Entry 7X1X (X-ray diffraction, 2.77 A resolution); this record covers chains A and B.

# Chain A (and B)
Protein: 4,5-dihydroxyphthalate dehydrogenase
Organism: Comamonas testosteroni KF-1
Notes: chain B of this document is another copy of the same molecule, construct and numbering; everything in this record applies to it too
Chain sequence (392 residues; each row starts with the number of its first residue):
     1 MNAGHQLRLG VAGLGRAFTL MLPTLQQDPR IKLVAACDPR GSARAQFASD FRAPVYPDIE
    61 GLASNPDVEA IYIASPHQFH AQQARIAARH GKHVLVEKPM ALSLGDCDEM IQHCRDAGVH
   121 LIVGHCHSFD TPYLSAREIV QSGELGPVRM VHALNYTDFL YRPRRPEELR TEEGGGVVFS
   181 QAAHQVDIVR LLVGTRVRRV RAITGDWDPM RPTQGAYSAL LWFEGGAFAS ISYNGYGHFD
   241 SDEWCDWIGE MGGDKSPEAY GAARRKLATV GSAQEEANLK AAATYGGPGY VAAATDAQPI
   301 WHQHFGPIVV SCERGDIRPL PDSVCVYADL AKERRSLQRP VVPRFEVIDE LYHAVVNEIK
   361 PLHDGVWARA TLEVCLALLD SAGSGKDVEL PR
Not modelled in the structure: 1-3, 164-173, 258-297, 392
Ligand contacts: NAD (nicotinamide-adenine-dinucleotide): Ala12, Gly13, Leu14, Gly15, Arg16, Ala17, Leu20, Cys37, Asp38, Pro39, Arg40, Ala74, Ser75, Pro76, His77, Phe79, His80, Gln83, Glu97, Lys98, Pro99, His125, His184, Arg344

# Interface between chain A and chain B
Contacting residue pairs (75):
  Arg149(A) - Trp207(B)
  Met150(A) - Tyr156(B)
  Met150(A) - Ala216(B)  hydrophobic
  Met150(A) - Ser218(B)
  Met150(A) - Asn234(B)
  His152(A) - His152(B)  hydrogen bond
  His152(A) - Leu154(B)
  His152(A) - Tyr156(B)
  His152(A) - Ser232(B)  hydrogen bond
  Leu154(A) - His152(B)
  Leu154(A) - Leu154(B)  hydrophobic
  Tyr156(A) - Met150(B)
  Tyr156(A) - His152(B)
  Tyr156(A) - Val309(B)  hydrophobic
  Arg201(A) - Arg201(B)
  Arg201(A) - Leu220(B)
  Arg201(A) - Trp222(B)
  Arg201(A) - Asp387(B)  salt bridge
  Ile203(A) - Trp222(B)
  Ile203(A) - Phe228(B)  hydrophobic
  Trp207(A) - Arg149(B)
  Trp207(A) - Glu313(B)
  Ala216(A) - Met150(B)  hydrophobic
  Tyr217(A) - Met150(B)
  Ser218(A) - Met150(B)
  Ser218(A) - Leu220(B)
  Ser218(A) - Phe228(B)
  Ser218(A) - Ser230(B)
  Leu220(A) - Arg201(B)
  Leu220(A) - Ser218(B)
  Leu220(A) - Leu220(B)  hydrophobic
  Trp222(A) - Arg201(B)
  Trp222(A) - Ile203(B)
  Phe228(A) - Ile203(B)  hydrophobic
  Phe228(A) - Ser218(B)
  Ser230(A) - Ser218(B)
  Ser230(A) - Ser230(B)
  Ser230(A) - Ser232(B)
  Ser232(A) - His152(B)  hydrogen bond
  Ser232(A) - Ser230(B)
  Asn234(A) - Met150(B)
  Asn234(A) - Ser311(B)  hydrogen bond
  His238(A) - Glu313(B)
  His238(A) - Arg314(B)  hydrogen bond (side chain-backbone)
  His238(A) - Gly315(B)
  His238(A) - Asp316(B)
  His238(A) - Tyr327(B)
  His238(A) - Ala328(B)
  His238(A) - Asp329(B)  salt bridge
  Phe239(A) - Asp316(B)  hydrogen bond (backbone-side chain)
  Phe239(A) - Arg318(B)
  Phe239(A) - Tyr327(B)  hydrophobic
  Glu243(A) - Arg318(B)  salt bridge
  Glu243(A) - Tyr327(B)  hydrogen bond
  Trp244(A) - Trp244(B)
  Trp244(A) - Arg318(B)
  Pro307(A) - Trp244(B)  hydrophobic
  Val309(A) - Tyr156(B)  hydrophobic
  Ser311(A) - Tyr156(B)
  Ser311(A) - Asn234(B)  hydrogen bond
  Glu313(A) - Trp207(B)
  Arg314(A) - His238(B)
  Gly315(A) - His238(B)
  Asp316(A) - His238(B)
  Asp316(A) - Phe239(B)  hydrogen bond (side chain-backbone)
  Arg318(A) - Phe239(B)
  Arg318(A) - Glu243(B)  salt bridge
  Arg318(A) - Trp244(B)
  Tyr327(A) - His238(B)
  Tyr327(A) - Phe239(B)  hydrophobic
  Tyr327(A) - Glu243(B)  hydrogen bond
  Ala328(A) - His238(B)
  Asp329(A) - His238(B)  salt bridge
  Lys332(A) - Glu243(B)  salt bridge
  Asp387(A) - Arg201(B)  salt bridge
Other interface residues (no listed pair), chain A (41 interface residues in all): Arg199, Thr204, Gly205, Ala219, Leu221, Tyr233, Cys312
Other interface residues (no listed pair), chain B (39 interface residues in all): Arg199, Thr204, Gly205, Tyr217, Leu221, Tyr233, Pro307, Cys312

# Overview
41 residues of chain A and 39 residues of chain B are in contact; the contacts include 10 hydrogen bonds and 7
salt bridges. Among the polar pairs are Arg201(A)-Asp387(B), His238(A)-Asp329(B) and Glu243(A)-Arg318(B).
Chain A binds NAD.
Chain A and chain B are both 4,5-dihydroxyphthalate dehydrogenase (Comamonas testosteroni KF-1); the
structure, Crystal Structure of cis-4,5-dihydrodiol phthalate dehydrogenase in complex with NAD+, was
determined by X-ray diffraction (same publication as 7WZD).
